1BZ6 - chain A; structure by X-ray diffraction, 1.20 A resolution.

[Chain A]
Name: Protein (myoglobin)
Source organism: Physeter catodon
UniProtKB: P02185 (MYG_PHYCA); residue numbers follow UniProt; this construct covers 1-153
Amino-acid sequence (153 residues; numbered 1 to 153; the number before each row is that of its first residue):
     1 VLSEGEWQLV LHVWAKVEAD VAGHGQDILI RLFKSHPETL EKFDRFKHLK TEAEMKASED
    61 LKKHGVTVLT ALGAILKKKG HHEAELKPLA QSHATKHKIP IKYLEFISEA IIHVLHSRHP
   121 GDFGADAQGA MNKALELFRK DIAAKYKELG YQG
Bound ions: heme Fe near His93 (its only coordinating residue here)
Residues lining bound ligands: heme (HEM): Leu32, Thr39, Lys42, Phe43, Arg45, His64, Thr67, Val68, Ala71, Leu72, Leu89, Ser92, His93, His97, Ile99, Tyr103, Leu104, Ile107, Ile111, Phe138

[Overview]
Chain A binds heme.
Chain A is Protein (myoglobin) (Physeter catodon); the structure, Atomic resolution crystal structure
aquomet-myoglobin from sperm whale at room temperature, was determined by X-ray diffraction together with 1BZP
and 1BZR from the same study.
